7Z30 - chains A and F of the 19 polymer chains in the assembly; structure by electron microscopy, 2.90 A resolution.

# Chain A
Protein: DNA-directed RNA polymerase III subunit RPC1
Source organism: Saccharomyces cerevisiae S288C
Notes: EC 2.7.7.6
UniProt: P04051 (RPC1_YEAST); numbering as in UniProt (aligned over 1-1460)
Chain sequence (1460 residues; numbered 1 to 1460; the number before each row is that of its first residue):
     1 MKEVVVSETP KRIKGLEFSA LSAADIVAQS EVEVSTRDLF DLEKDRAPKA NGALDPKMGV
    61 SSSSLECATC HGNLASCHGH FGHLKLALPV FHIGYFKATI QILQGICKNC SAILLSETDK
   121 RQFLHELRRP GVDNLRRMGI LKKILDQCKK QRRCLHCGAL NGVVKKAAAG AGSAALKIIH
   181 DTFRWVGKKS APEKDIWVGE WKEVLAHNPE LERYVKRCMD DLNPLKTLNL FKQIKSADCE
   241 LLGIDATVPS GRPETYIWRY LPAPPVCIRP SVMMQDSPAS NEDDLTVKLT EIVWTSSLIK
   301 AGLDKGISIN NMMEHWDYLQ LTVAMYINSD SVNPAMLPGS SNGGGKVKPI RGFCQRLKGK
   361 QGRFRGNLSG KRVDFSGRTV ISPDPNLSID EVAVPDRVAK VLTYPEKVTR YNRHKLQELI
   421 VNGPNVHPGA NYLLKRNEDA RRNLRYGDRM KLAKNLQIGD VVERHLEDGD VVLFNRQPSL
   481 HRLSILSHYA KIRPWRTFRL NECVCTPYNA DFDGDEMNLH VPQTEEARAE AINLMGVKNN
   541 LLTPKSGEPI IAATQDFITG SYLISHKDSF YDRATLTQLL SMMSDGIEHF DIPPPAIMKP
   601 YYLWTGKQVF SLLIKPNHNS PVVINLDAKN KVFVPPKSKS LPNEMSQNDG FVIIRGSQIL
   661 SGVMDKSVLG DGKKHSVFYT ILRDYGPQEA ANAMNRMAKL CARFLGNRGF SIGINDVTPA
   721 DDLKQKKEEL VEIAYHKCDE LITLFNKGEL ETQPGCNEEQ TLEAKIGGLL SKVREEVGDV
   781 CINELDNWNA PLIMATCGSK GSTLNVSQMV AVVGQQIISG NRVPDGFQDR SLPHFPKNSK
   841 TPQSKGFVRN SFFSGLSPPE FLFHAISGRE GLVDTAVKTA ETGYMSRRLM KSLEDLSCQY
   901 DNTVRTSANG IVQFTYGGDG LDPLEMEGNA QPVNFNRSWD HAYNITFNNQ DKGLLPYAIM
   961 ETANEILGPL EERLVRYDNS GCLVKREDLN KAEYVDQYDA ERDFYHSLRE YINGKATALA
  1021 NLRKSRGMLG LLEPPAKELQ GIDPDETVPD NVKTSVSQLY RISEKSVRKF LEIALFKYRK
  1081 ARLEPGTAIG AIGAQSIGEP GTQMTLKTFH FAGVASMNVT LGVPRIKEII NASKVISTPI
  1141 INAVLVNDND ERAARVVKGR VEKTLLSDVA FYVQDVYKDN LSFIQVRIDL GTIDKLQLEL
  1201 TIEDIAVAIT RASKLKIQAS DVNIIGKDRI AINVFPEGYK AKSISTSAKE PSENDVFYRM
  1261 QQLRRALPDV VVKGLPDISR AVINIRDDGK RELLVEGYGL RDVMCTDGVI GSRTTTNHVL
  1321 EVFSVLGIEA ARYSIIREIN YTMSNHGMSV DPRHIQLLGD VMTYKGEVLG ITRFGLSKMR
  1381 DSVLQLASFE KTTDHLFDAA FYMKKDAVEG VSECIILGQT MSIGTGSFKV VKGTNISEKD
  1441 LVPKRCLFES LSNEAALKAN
Disordered / not traced: 1, 169-174, 333-347, 1237-1251, 1457-1460
Ion coordination: Zn2+ site 1: Cys-67, Cys-70, Cys-77, His-80; Zn2+ site 2: Cys-107, Cys-110, Cys-154, Cys-157; Mg2+ site 1: Asp-511, Asp-513, Asp-515; Mg2+ site 2: Asp-511, Asp-513 (shared with 2 residues of chain I)
Reported in the primary citation:
  - Mg2+ coordination: Asp-511, Asp-513, Asp-515
  - catalytic residues: Asp-511, Asp-513, Asp-515

# Chain F
Protein: DNA-directed RNA polymerases I, II, and III subunit RPABC2
Source organism: Saccharomyces cerevisiae S288C
UniProt: P20435 (RPAB2_YEAST); residue numbers follow UniProt; this construct covers 1-155
Chain sequence (155 residues; numbered 1 to 155; the number before each row is that of its first residue):
     1 MSDYEEAFND GNENFEDFDV EHFSDEETYE EKPQFKDGET TDANGKTIVT GGNGPEDFQQ
    61 HEQIRRKTLK EKAIPKDQRA TTPYMTKYER ARILGTRALQ ISMNAPVFVD LEGETDPLRI
   121 AMKELAEKKI PLVIRRYLPD GSFEDWSVEE LIVDL
Disordered / not traced: 1-70, 154-155

# How chain A and chain F interact
Residue-residue contacts - 70 pairs, chain A then chain F:
  Glu-406(A) with Pro-117(F)
  Lys-407(A) with Ser-102(F)
  Thr-409(A) with Ile-101(F); Ser-102(F); Asn-104(F)
  Arg-410(A) with Asn-104(F), hydrogen bond (backbone-side chain); Pro-106(F)
  Tyr-411(A) with Ile-101(F), hydrophobic; Ala-105(F), hydrogen bond (side chain-backbone); Pro-106(F); Val-107(F), hydrogen bond (side chain-backbone); Leu-111(F), hydrophobic; Thr-115(F)
  Asn-412(A) with Thr-115(F)
  Lys-415(A) with Thr-115(F)
  Ile-458(A) with Asn-104(F)
  Glu-525(A) with Ala-98(F); Leu-99(F); Ser-102(F); Pro-117(F)
  Glu-526(A) with Gly-95(F); Thr-96(F); Leu-99(F)
  Arg-528(A) with Asp-116(F), salt bridge; Pro-117(F); Leu-118(F)
  Ala-529(A) with Gly-95(F); Leu-118(F), hydrophobic
  Asn-533(A) with Arg-90(F), hydrogen bond; Ala-91(F); Leu-94(F)
  Leu-534(A) with Lys-87(F); Tyr-88(F), hydrophobic; Ala-91(F), hydrophobic
  Gln-899(A) with Pro-139(F)
  Tyr-900(A) with Thr-81(F); Glu-89(F), hydrogen bond; Arg-136(F); Tyr-137(F); Leu-138(F), hydrophobic
  Asp-901(A) with Leu-138(F); Pro-139(F)
  Arg-905(A) with Pro-139(F)
  Asn-909(A) with Pro-139(F), hydrogen bond (side chain-backbone)
  Arg-1079(A) with Tyr-84(F)
  Glu-1084(A) with Thr-86(F); Lys-87(F), salt bridge
  Pro-1085(A) with Tyr-88(F)
  Thr-1087(A) with Tyr-88(F), hydrogen bond
  Gly-1424(A) with Tyr-88(F)
  Thr-1425(A) with Tyr-88(F); Arg-92(F), hydrogen bond (backbone-side chain)
  Phe-1428(A) with Tyr-88(F); Glu-89(F); Arg-92(F); Ile-134(F), hydrophobic; Arg-135(F)
  Lys-1429(A) with Val-133(F); Ile-134(F); Arg-135(F), hydrogen bond (backbone-backbone); Tyr-137(F)
  Val-1430(A) with Arg-92(F); Ile-93(F), hydrophobic; Leu-132(F), hydrophobic; Val-133(F); Ile-134(F), hydrophobic
  Val-1431(A) with Leu-132(F); Val-133(F), hydrogen bond (backbone-backbone); Arg-135(F)
  Lys-1432(A) with Pro-131(F)
Interface residues without a listed pair, chain A (37 interface residues in all): His-414, Gly-469, Glu-530, Ile-532, Gly-1086, Ala-1088, Gly-1433
Interface residues without a listed pair, chain F (41 interface residues in all): Met-85, Met-103, Glu-114, Arg-119, Ile-120, Met-122

# In short
Chain A and chain F form an interface of 37 and 41 residues respectively, with 10 hydrogen bonds and 2 salt
bridges. Among the polar pairs are Arg-528(A)/Asp-116(F), Glu-1084(A)/Lys-87(F) and Arg-410(A)/Asn-104(F).
Cys-67(A), Cys-70(A), Cys-77(A) and His-80(A) coordinate Zn2+ site 1. The paper reports catalytic residues
Asp-511(A), Asp-513(A) and Asp-515(A); Mg2+ coordination by Asp-511(A), Asp-513(A) and Asp-515(A).
Here chain A is DNA-directed RNA polymerase III subunit RPC1 and chain F is DNA-directed RNA polymerases I,
II, and III subunit RPABC2, both from Saccharomyces cerevisiae S288C. Entry 7Z30 (Structure of yeast RNA
Polymerase III-Ty1 integrase complex at 2.9 A (focus subunit C11 terminal Zn-ribbon ...) was determined by
electron microscopy together with 7Z0H, 7Z2Z, 7Z31 and 8BWS from the same study.
